PDB entry 5LMU | electron microscopy, 4.00 A resolution | chains A and H of the 24 polymer chains in the assembly

# Chain A
Molecule: 16S ribosomal RNA
From: Thermus thermophilus HB8
Sequence (1522 nucleotides; row label = number of the first residue in the row; note: 44 numbers in that range are skipped by the numbering (no residue carries them; nothing is unmodelled there); a row labelled like 189A-189L holds insertion residues (189A, then the next letters in order); numbering starts at 0):
     0 UUUGUUGGAG AGUUUGAUCC UGGCUCAGGG UGAACGCUGG CGGCGUGCCU AAGACAUGCA
    60 AGUCGUGCGG GCCG
    76 CGGGGUUUU
    88 ACUCCG
    96 UGGUCAGCGG CGGACGGGUG AGUAACGCGU GGGU
  129A G
   130 ACCUACCCGG AAGAGGGGGA CAACCCGGGG AAACUCGGGC UAAUCCCCCA UGUGGACCCG
189A-189L CCCCUUGGGGUG
   190 UGUCCAAAGG GCUUU
   216 GCCCGCUUCC GGAUGGGCCC GCGUCCCAUC AGCUAGUUGG UGGGGUAAUG GCCCACCAAG
   276 GCGACGACGG GUAGCCGGUC UGAGAGGAUG GCCGGCCACA GGGGCACUGA GACACGGGCC
   336 CCACUCCUAC GGGAGGCAGC AGUUAGGAAU CUUCCGCAAU GGGCGCAAGC CUGACGGAGC
   396 GACGCCGCUU GGAGGAAGAA GCCCUUCGGG GUGUAAACUC CUGA
   441 ACCCGGGACG AAACCCCC
   460 GA
   470 CGAGGGGA
   479 CUGACGGUAC CGGGGUAA
   498 UAGCGCCGGC CAACUCCGUG CCAGCAGCCG CGGUAAUACG GAGGGCGCGA GCGUUACCCG
   558 GAUUCACUGG GCGUAAAGGG CGUGUAGGCG GCCUGGGGCG UCCCAUGUGA AAGACCACGG
   618 CUCAACCGUG GGGGAGCGUG GGAUACGCUC AGGCUAGACG GUGGGAGAGG GUGGUGGAAU
   678 UCCCGGAGUA GCGGUGAAAU GCGCAGAUAC CGGGAGGAAC GCCGAUGGCG AAGGCAGCCA
   738 CCUGGUCCAC CCGUGACGCU GAGGCGCGAA AGCGUGGGGA GCAAACCGGA UUAGAUACCC
   798 GGGUAGUCCA CGCCCUAAAC GAUGCGCGCU AGGUCUCUGG GUCU
   848 CCUGGGGGCC GAAGCUAACG CGUUAAGCGC GCCGCCUGGG GAGUACGGCC GCAAGGCUGA
   908 AACUCAAAGG AAUUGACGGG GGCCCGCACA AGCGGUGGAG CAUGUGGUUU AAUUCGAAGC
   968 AACGCGAAGA ACCUUACCAG GCCUUGACAU GCUA
 1001A G
  1002 GGAACCCGGG UGAAAGCCUG GGGUGCCCC
1030A-1030D GCGA
  1031 GGGGAGCCCU AGCACAGGUG CUGCAUGGCC GUCGUCAGCU CGUGCCGUGA GGUGUUGGGU
  1091 UAAGUCCCGC AACGAGCGCA ACCCCCGCCG UUAGUUGCCA GCGGUUCGGC CGGGCACUCU
  1151 AACGGGACUG CCCGCG
  1168 AAAGCGGGAG GAAGGAGGGG ACGACGUCUG GUCAGCAUGG CCCUUACGGC CUGGGCGACA
  1228 CACGUGCUAC AAUGCCCACU ACAAAGCGAU GCCACCCGGC AACGGGGAGC UAAUCGCAAA
  1288 AAGGUGGGCC CAGUUCGGAU UGGGGUCUGC AACCCGACCC CAUGAAGCCG GAAUCGCUAG
  1348 UAAUCGCGGA UCAGCC
 1363A A
  1364 UGCCGCGGUG AAUACGUUCC CGGGCCUUGU ACACACCGCC CGUCACGCCA UGGGAGCGGG
  1424 CUCUACCCGA AGUCGCCGG
1442A-1442B GA
  1443 GCCUA
  1452 C
  1456 GGGCAGGCGC CGAGGGUAGG GCCCGUGACU GGGGCGAAGU CGUAACAAGG UAGCUGUACC
  1516 GGAAGGUGCG GCUGGAUCAC CUCCUUUCU
Disordered / not traced: 0-4, 1543-1544
Metal / ion sites: Mg2+ site 1: C48, G115; Mg2+ site 2 near A53 (its only coordinating residue here); Mg2+ site 3: A59, U387; Mg2+ site 4: A109, G331; Mg2+ site 5: A116, G117, G289; Mg2+ site 6: C121, U125; Mg2+ site 7 near A195 (its only coordinating residue here); Mg2+ site 8: U252, C267; Mg2+ site 9 near G266 (its only coordinating residue here); Mg2+ site 10 near U287 (its only coordinating residue here); Mg2+ site 11 near G299 (its only coordinating residue here); Mg2+ site 12 near A315 (its only coordinating residue here); 36 more Mg2+ sites not listed
What the authors report for this chain:
  - binding site for mRNA: G926, C1400, C1403, U1498

# Chain H
Protein: 30S ribosomal protein S8
From: Thermus thermophilus HB8
Reference sequence: Q5SHQ2 (RS8_THET8); numbering as in UniProt (aligned over 1-138)
Amino-acid sequence (138 residues; each row starts with the number of its first residue):
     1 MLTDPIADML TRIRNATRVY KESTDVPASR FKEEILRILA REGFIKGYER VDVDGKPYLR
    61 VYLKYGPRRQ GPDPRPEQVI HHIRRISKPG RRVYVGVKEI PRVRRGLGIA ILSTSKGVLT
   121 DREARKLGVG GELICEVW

# How chain A and chain H interact
Contacting residue pairs - 77 pairs, chain A then chain H:
  C564(A) - Arg91(H)  hydrogen bond to the sugar
  C586(A) - Thr3(H)  hydrogen bond to the sugar
  C586(A) - Gly90(H)  sugar contact
  G587(A) - Met1(H)  sugar contact
  G587(A) - Leu2(H)  sugar contact
  G587(A) - Thr3(H)  sugar contact
  G587(A) - Pro89(H)  phosphate contact
  G588(A) - Pro5(H)  phosphate contact
  C589(A) - Pro5(H)  phosphate contact
  C589(A) - Ala28(H)  sugar contact
  C589(A) - Ser29(H)  phosphate contact
  C590(A) - Ser29(H)  phosphate contact
  C590(A) - Arg30(H)  hydrogen bond to the phosphate
  G597(A) - Tyr94(H)  hydrogen bond to the base
  U598(A) - Tyr94(H)  phosphate contact
  U598(A) - Gly131(H)  sugar contact
  C599(A) - Tyr94(H)  phosphate contact
  C599(A) - Val95(H)  sugar contact
  C599(A) - Gly96(H)  phosphate contact
  C599(A) - Val97(H)  phosphate contact
  C599(A) - Val129(H)  sugar contact
  C599(A) - Gly130(H)  hydrogen bond to the sugar
  C599(A) - Gly131(H)  sugar contact
  C600(A) - Gly96(H)  phosphate contact
  C600(A) - Val97(H)  hydrogen bond to the phosphate
  C600(A) - Gly128(H)  sugar contact
  C600(A) - Gly130(H)  sugar contact
  G631(A) - Lys98(H)  salt bridge to the phosphate
  A632(A) - Lys98(H)  salt bridge to the phosphate
  A640(A) - Ser115(H)  hydrogen bond to the sugar
  A640(A) - Lys116(H)  sugar contact
  U641(A) - Ser115(H)  sugar contact
  A642(A) - Phe31(H)  sugar contact
  A642(A) - Ser113(H)  hydrogen bond to the base
  A642(A) - Thr114(H)  hydrogen bond to the base
  A642(A) - Ser115(H)  base contact
  A642(A) - Gly117(H)  sugar contact
  A642(A) - Val118(H)  sugar contact
  C643(A) - Phe31(H)  sugar contact
  C643(A) - Arg92(H)  sugar contact
  C643(A) - Ser113(H)  hydrogen bond to the sugar
  C643(A) - Glu132(H)  hydrogen bond to the sugar
  G644(A) - Arg92(H)  salt bridge to the phosphate
  A653(A) - Lys56(H)  salt bridge to the phosphate
  A653(A) - Pro57(H)  base contact
  G755(A) - Met1(H)  base contact
  C756(A) - Met1(H)  sugar contact
  G823(A) - Met1(H)  hydrogen bond to the sugar
  G823(A) - Thr3(H)  base contact
  C824(A) - Met1(H)  hydrogen bond to the sugar
  C824(A) - Leu2(H)  hydrogen bond to the sugar
  G825(A) - Asp8(H)  hydrogen bond to the sugar
  G825(A) - Thr11(H)  base contact
  G825(A) - Arg12(H)  hydrogen bond to the phosphate
  C826(A) - Arg12(H)  salt bridge to the phosphate
  C826(A) - Asn15(H)  sugar contact
  U827(A) - Asn15(H)  sugar contact
  U827(A) - Val19(H)  sugar contact
  U827(A) - Lys21(H)  hydrogen bond to the phosphate
  A828(A) - Lys21(H)  salt bridge to the phosphate
  A860(A) - Arg18(H)  sugar contact
  A860(A) - Arg75(H)  hydrogen bond to the phosphate
  G861(A) - Arg75(H)  salt bridge to the phosphate
  G874(A) - Asn15(H)  hydrogen bond to the base
  C875(A) - Thr11(H)  base contact
  C875(A) - Arg14(H)  hydrogen bond to the sugar
  C875(A) - Asn15(H)  hydrogen bond to the base
  G876(A) - Thr11(H)  sugar contact
  G876(A) - Arg14(H)  salt bridge to the phosphate
  C877(A) - Thr3(H)  sugar contact
  C877(A) - Asp4(H)  sugar contact
  C877(A) - Ala7(H)  sugar contact
  C877(A) - Lys88(H)  phosphate contact
  C877(A) - Pro89(H)  phosphate contact
  G878(A) - Thr3(H)  sugar contact
  G878(A) - Lys88(H)  phosphate contact
  G878(A) - Pro89(H)  phosphate contact
Other interface residues (no listed pair), chain A (39 interface residues in all): U565, U591, U652, G654, A753, C879
Other interface residues (no listed pair), chain H (45 interface residues in all): Lys32, Gly55, Arg85

# Overview
The interface between chain A and chain H involves 39 residues on one side and 45 on the other; the contacts
include 21 hydrogen bonds and 8 salt bridges. Polar contacts include G597(A)-Tyr94(H), A642(A)-Ser113(H) and
A642(A)-Thr114(H). The paper reports a binding site for mRNA at G926(A), C1400(A) and C1403(A) among others.
Here chain A is 16S ribosomal RNA and chain H is 30S ribosomal protein S8, both from Thermus thermophilus HB8.
Entry 5LMU (Structure of bacterial 30S-IF3-mRNA-tRNA translation pre-initiation complex, closed form
(state-4)) was determined by electron microscopy together with 5LMN, 5LMO, 5LMP, 5LMQ, 5LMR, 5LMS, 5LMT and
5LMV from the same study.
